PDB entry 7VYX | X-ray diffraction, 3.20 A resolution | chains A and C of the 4 polymer chains in the assembly

# Chain A
Name: Selenomethionine (SeMet)-labeled Cas12c1 D969A mutant
Organism: Parasutterella muris
Notes: engineered mutation(s): D969A
Chain sequence (1310 residues; numbered 1 to 1310; the number before each row is that of its first residue):
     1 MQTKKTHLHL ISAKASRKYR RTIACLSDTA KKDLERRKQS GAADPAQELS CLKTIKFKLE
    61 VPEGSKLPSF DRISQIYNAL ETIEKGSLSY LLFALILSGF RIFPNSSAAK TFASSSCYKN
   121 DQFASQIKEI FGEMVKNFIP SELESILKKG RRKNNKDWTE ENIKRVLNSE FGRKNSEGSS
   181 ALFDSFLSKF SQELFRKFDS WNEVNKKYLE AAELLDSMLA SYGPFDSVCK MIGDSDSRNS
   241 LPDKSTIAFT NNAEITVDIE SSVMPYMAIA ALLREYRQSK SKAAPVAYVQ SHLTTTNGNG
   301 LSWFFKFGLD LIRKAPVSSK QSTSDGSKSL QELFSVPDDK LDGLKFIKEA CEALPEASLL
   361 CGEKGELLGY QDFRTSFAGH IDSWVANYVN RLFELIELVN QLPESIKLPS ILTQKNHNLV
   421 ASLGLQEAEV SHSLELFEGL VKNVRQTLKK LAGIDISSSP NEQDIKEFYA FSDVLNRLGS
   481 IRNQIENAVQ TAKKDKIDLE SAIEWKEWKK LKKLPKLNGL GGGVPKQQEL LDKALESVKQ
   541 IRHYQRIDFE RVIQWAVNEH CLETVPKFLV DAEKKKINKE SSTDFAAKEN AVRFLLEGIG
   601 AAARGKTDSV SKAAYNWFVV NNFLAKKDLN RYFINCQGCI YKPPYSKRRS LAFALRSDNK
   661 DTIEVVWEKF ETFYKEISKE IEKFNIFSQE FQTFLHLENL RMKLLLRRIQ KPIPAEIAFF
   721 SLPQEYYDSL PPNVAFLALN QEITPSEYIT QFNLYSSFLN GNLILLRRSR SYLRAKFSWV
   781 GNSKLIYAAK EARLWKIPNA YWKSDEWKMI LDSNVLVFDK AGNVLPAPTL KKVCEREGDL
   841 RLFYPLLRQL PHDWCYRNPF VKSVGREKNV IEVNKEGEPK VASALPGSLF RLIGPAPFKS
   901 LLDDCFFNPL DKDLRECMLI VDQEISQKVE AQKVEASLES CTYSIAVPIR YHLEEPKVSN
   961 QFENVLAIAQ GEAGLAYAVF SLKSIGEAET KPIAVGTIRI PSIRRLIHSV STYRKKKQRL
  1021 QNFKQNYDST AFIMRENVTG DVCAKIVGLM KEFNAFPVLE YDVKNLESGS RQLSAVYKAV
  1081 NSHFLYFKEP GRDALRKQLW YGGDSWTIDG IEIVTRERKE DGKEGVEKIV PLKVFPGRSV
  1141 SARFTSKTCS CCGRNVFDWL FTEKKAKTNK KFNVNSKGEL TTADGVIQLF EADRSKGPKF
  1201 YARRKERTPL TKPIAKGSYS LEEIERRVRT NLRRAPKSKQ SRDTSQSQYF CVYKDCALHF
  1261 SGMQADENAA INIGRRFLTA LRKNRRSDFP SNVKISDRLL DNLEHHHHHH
Not modelled in the structure: 1-6, 320-325, 402-430, 490-508, 738-739, 1064-1069, 1167-1171, 1285-1310
Modified / non-standard residues: Mse1, Mse134, Mse218, Mse231, Mse264, Mse267, Mse702, Mse809, Mse918, Mse1034, Mse1050, Mse1263 (selenomethionine)
Bound ions: Zn2+ near Cys1251 (its only coordinating residue here)
Reported in the primary citation:
  - binding site for sgRNA (chain C): Ser12, Lys14, Arg20, Lys53, Thr54, Lys56, Lys58, Lys516, Asn630, Arg631, Asn635, Arg774, Arg793, Lys796, Tyr801, Phe898, Arg1005, Arg1019, Lys1024, Asn1037, Gln1098, Arg1204, Ser1238 to Arg1242
  - binding site for Non-target DNA strand: Asn105, Lys149, Arg152, Lys153, Asn299, Arg374
  - binding site for Target DNA strand: Leu52, Thr54, Arg152, Lys153, Lys156, Asn297, Asn299, Lys875, Arg915
  - contacts within the chain: Arg151-Glu170 (hydrogen bond)
  - specificity-determining residues: Arg152, Asn299, Arg374
  - mutagenesis - K149A, R152A, N299A, R374A, S376G/F377G/A378G, H380G/I381G/D382G, E1060A, R1233A, D1266A: abolished catalytic activity
  - mutagenesis - K53A, K156A, N297G, K875A, R915A: decreased catalytic activity
  - catalytic residues: Glu1060, Arg1233, Asp1266

# Chain C
Molecule: sgRNA
Sequence (136 nucleotides; numbered 1 to 136; the number before each row is that of its first residue):
     1 GGAAACUCCC GACUUCCUCA GGAUGAAGUU GAUUCUUUAU CCAUACCUUG GUGCCGGGAC
    61 GCCGAUUGAG GAAUGGGCGG CGCCUUCCAA AUUUAUUGGA AGGGUUUAUA AGGCAACAUC
   121 GAACAUAUAA CAAGCU
Not modelled in the structure: 30-32, 65-77, 90-97, 128-136

# Chain A / chain C interface
Residue-residue contacts (135; chain A residue first):
  His7(A) - G1(C)  base contact
  His7(A) - U109(C)  hydrogen bond to the base
  His9(A) - U109(C)  stacking on the base
  Ser12(A) - A111(C)  hydrogen bond to the phosphate
  Ser12(A) - G112(C)  phosphate contact
  Ala13(A) - A20(C)  phosphate contact
  Ala13(A) - G112(C)  hydrogen bond to the phosphate
  Lys14(A) - A20(C)  phosphate contact
  Lys14(A) - G21(C)  salt bridge to the phosphate
  Arg17(A) - A20(C)  salt bridge to the phosphate
  Arg20(A) - G113(C)  salt bridge to the phosphate
  Leu52(A) - C114(C)  base contact
  Lys53(A) - C114(C)  salt bridge to the phosphate
  Thr54(A) - C114(C)  hydrogen bond to the sugar
  Thr54(A) - A115(C)  sugar contact
  Lys56(A) - A115(C)  phosphate contact
  Lys56(A) - A116(C)  salt bridge to the phosphate
  Lys58(A) - C46(C)  phosphate contact
  Lys58(A) - C47(C)  salt bridge to the phosphate
  Glu81(A) - C117(C)  sugar contact
  His380(A) - A118(C)  sugar contact
  Asn387(A) - U119(C)  sugar contact
  Arg391(A) - C120(C)  hydrogen bond to the phosphate
  Lys512(A) - A122(C)  salt bridge to the phosphate
  Pro515(A) - G121(C)  phosphate contact
  Lys516(A) - C120(C)  salt bridge to the phosphate
  Lys516(A) - G121(C)  hydrogen bond to the phosphate
  Leu517(A) - C120(C)  phosphate contact
  Asn518(A) - U119(C)  hydrogen bond to the sugar
  Asn518(A) - C120(C)  phosphate contact
  Gly519(A) - U119(C)  sugar contact
  Gly519(A) - C120(C)  phosphate contact
  Leu520(A) - U119(C)  phosphate contact
  Gly521(A) - A118(C)  phosphate contact
  Gly521(A) - U119(C)  phosphate contact
  Gly522(A) - A118(C)  phosphate contact
  Lys627(A) - A59(C)  phosphate contact
  Asn630(A) - G58(C)  hydrogen bond to the phosphate
  Asn630(A) - A59(C)  hydrogen bond to the phosphate
  Arg631(A) - A59(C)  hydrogen bond to the sugar
  Arg631(A) - C60(C)  sugar contact
  Ile634(A) - G57(C)  sugar contact
  Ile634(A) - G58(C)  sugar contact
  Asn635(A) - C9(C)  base contact
  Asn635(A) - G57(C)  base contact
  Asn635(A) - G58(C)  hydrogen bond to the sugar
  Asn635(A) - A59(C)  hydrogen bond to the sugar
  Pro643(A) - A127(C)  sugar contact
  Arg774(A) - A116(C)  salt bridge to the phosphate
  Arg774(A) - C117(C)  salt bridge to the phosphate
  Lys776(A) - A116(C)  sugar contact
  Lys776(A) - C117(C)  sugar contact
  Arg793(A) - C42(C)  salt bridge to the phosphate
  Arg793(A) - A43(C)  salt bridge to the phosphate
  Trp795(A) - C41(C)  hydrogen bond to the sugar
  Trp795(A) - C42(C)  phosphate contact
  Lys796(A) - C41(C)  salt bridge to the phosphate
  Pro798(A) - U40(C)  base contact
  Pro798(A) - C41(C)  sugar contact
  Ala800(A) - A23(C)  hydrogen bond to the sugar
  Ala800(A) - U24(C)  sugar contact
  Tyr801(A) - G22(C)  hydrogen bond to the base
  Tyr801(A) - A23(C)  hydrogen bond to the sugar
  Tyr801(A) - C41(C)  base contact
  Ser804(A) - A23(C)  phosphate contact
  Trp807(A) - G22(C)  sugar contact
  Trp807(A) - A23(C)  sugar contact
  Arg848(A) - G21(C)  sugar contact
  Arg848(A) - C42(C)  sugar contact
  Gln849(A) - G21(C)  base contact
  Gln849(A) - G22(C)  sugar contact
  Gln849(A) - C41(C)  base contact
  Gln849(A) - C42(C)  hydrogen bond to the sugar
  Leu850(A) - C42(C)  sugar contact
  Pro851(A) - C42(C)  phosphate contact
  Pro851(A) - A43(C)  phosphate contact
  His852(A) - C42(C)  phosphate contact
  His852(A) - A43(C)  hydrogen bond to the phosphate
  His852(A) - U44(C)  phosphate contact
  Asp853(A) - A43(C)  phosphate contact
  Asp853(A) - U44(C)  phosphate contact
  Arg891(A) - U44(C)  phosphate contact
  Arg891(A) - A45(C)  salt bridge to the phosphate
  Leu892(A) - A45(C)  phosphate contact
  Ile893(A) - A45(C)  phosphate contact
  Ile893(A) - C46(C)  sugar contact
  Gly894(A) - U44(C)  sugar contact
  Gly894(A) - A45(C)  hydrogen bond to the phosphate
  Pro895(A) - A45(C)  sugar contact
  Pro895(A) - C46(C)  base contact
  Ala896(A) - A20(C)  base contact
  Ala896(A) - A43(C)  sugar contact
  Pro897(A) - C19(C)  sugar contact
  Pro897(A) - A20(C)  sugar contact
  Phe898(A) - C46(C)  base contact
  Phe898(A) - G113(C)  base contact
  Lys899(A) - A43(C)  sugar contact
  Lys899(A) - U44(C)  salt bridge to the phosphate
  Lys899(A) - A45(C)  salt bridge to the phosphate
  Ser900(A) - A20(C)  hydrogen bond to the base
  Mse918(A) - A116(C)  sugar contact
  Ala946(A) - A115(C)  sugar contact
  Arg999(A) - A108(C)  salt bridge to the phosphate
  Arg999(A) - A110(C)  sugar contact
  Pro1001(A) - A108(C)  phosphate contact
  Arg1005(A) - U49(C)  sugar contact
  Arg1005(A) - G50(C)  salt bridge to the phosphate
  Thr1012(A) - C10(C)  phosphate contact
  Arg1019(A) - U49(C)  salt bridge to the phosphate
  Lys1024(A) - C117(C)  salt bridge to the phosphate
  Lys1024(A) - A118(C)  salt bridge to the phosphate
  Ile1033(A) - U48(C)  sugar contact
  Asn1037(A) - U48(C)  hydrogen bond to the sugar
  Asn1037(A) - U49(C)  hydrogen bond to the sugar
  Gly1040(A) - G112(C)  sugar contact
  Asp1041(A) - A111(C)  hydrogen bond to the sugar
  Asp1041(A) - G112(C)  sugar contact
  Ala1044(A) - G112(C)  sugar contact
  Arg1071(A) - C124(C)  hydrogen bond to the sugar
  Arg1071(A) - A125(C)  phosphate contact
  Gln1098(A) - G113(C)  hydrogen bond to the phosphate
  Gln1098(A) - C114(C)  hydrogen bond to the phosphate
  Arg1203(A) - C84(C)  phosphate contact
  Arg1204(A) - C84(C)  sugar contact
  Arg1204(A) - U85(C)  salt bridge to the phosphate
  Arg1204(A) - U86(C)  salt bridge to the phosphate
  Ser1238(A) - G104(C)  hydrogen bond to the sugar
  Ser1238(A) - U105(C)  sugar contact
  Gln1240(A) - C83(C)  base contact
  Gln1240(A) - G104(C)  base contact
  Gln1240(A) - U105(C)  hydrogen bond to the sugar
  Ser1241(A) - U105(C)  phosphate contact
  Ser1241(A) - U106(C)  phosphate contact
  Arg1242(A) - U106(C)  hydrogen bond to the phosphate
  Arg1242(A) - U107(C)  phosphate contact
Other interface residues (no listed pair), chain A (90 interface residues in all): Ile11, Tyr77, Ser383, Lys626, Lys790, Leu794, Trp802, Lys803, Ile920, Asn1022, Mse1034, Glu1206
Other interface residues (no listed pair), chain C (52 interface residues in all): U7, G51

# In short
90 residues of chain A face 52 of chain C across their interface, with 29 hydrogen bonds, 23 salt bridges and
1 aromatic stacking contact. Polar contacts include His7(A)-U109(C), Tyr801(A)-G22(C) and Ser900(A)-A20(C).
The paper reports catalytic residues Glu1060(A), Arg1233(A) and Asp1266(A); K149A, R152A and N299A of chain A,
among others, abolish catalytic activity; 14 substitutions were tested in all.
Chain A is Selenomethionine (SeMet)-labeled Cas12c1 D969A mutant (Parasutterella muris) and chain C is sgRNA;
the structure, Crystal structure of the selenomethionine(SeMet)-derived Cas12c1 (D969A) ternary complex, was
determined by X-ray diffraction.
